6NBI - chains B and N of the 6 polymer chains in the assembly; structure by electron microscopy, 4.00 A resolution.

== Chain B ==
Molecule: Guanine nucleotide-binding protein G(I)/G(S)/G(T) subunit beta-1
Organism: Rattus norvegicus
Reference sequence: P54311 (GBB1_RAT); numbering as in UniProt (aligned over 2-340)
Chain sequence (345 residues; each row starts with the number of its first residue; numbers below 1 keep their minus sign (Met-4 is residue -4)):
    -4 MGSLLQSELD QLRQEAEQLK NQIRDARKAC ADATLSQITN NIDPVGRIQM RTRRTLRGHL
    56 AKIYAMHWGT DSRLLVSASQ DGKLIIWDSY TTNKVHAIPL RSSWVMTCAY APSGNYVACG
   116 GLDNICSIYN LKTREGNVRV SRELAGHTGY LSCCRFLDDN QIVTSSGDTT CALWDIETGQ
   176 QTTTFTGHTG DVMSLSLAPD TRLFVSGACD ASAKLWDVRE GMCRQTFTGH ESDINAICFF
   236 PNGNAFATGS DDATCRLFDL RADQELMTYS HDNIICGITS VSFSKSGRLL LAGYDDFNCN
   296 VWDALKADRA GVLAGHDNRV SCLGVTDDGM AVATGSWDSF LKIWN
Disordered / not traced: -4 to 2
Sequence notes: initiating methionine (-4); expression tag (-3 to 1)
UniProt features mapped onto this chain:
  - modified residue: Ser2 (N-acetylserine), His266 (Phosphohistidine)

== Chain N ==
Molecule: Nanobody-35
Organism: synthetic construct
Notes: antibody fragment or engineered binder
Chain sequence (126 residues; numbered 1 to 126; the number before each row is that of its first residue):
     1 QVQLQESGGG LVQPGGSLRL SCAASGFTFS NYKMNWVRQA PGKGLEWVSD ISQSGASISY
    61 TGSVKGRFTI SRDNAKNTLY LQMNSLKPED TAVYYCARCP APFTRDCFDV TSTTYAYRGQ
   121 GTQVTV
Disulfides: Cys22-Cys96, Cys99-Cys107

== Chain B / chain N interface ==
Residue-residue contacts (17; chain B residue first):
  Lys15(B) with Gln1(N)
  Arg19(B) with Gln1(N), hydrogen bond; Gln3(N)
  Thr184(B) with Thr114(N)
  Cys204(B) with Tyr117(N), hydrogen bond (backbone-side chain)
  Asp205(B) with Ala116(N)
  Thr223(B) with Gln1(N)
  Glu226(B) with Val2(N); Phe27(N); Thr28(N); Tyr32(N), hydrogen bond; Arg98(N), hydrogen bond (backbone-side chain)
  Ser227(B) with Pro100(N), hydrogen bond (side chain-backbone); Tyr117(N)
  Asp228(B) with Tyr117(N), hydrogen bond
  Asp246(B) with Pro102(N)
  Ile270(B) with Phe103(N), hydrophobic
Interface residues without a listed pair, chain B (15 interface residues in all): Arg8, Ala206, His225, Asp247
Interface residues without a listed pair, chain N (15 interface residues in all): Gly26, Gln120

== Overview ==
The chain B/chain N interface involves 15 residues from each chain, with 6 hydrogen bonds. Polar pairs include
Arg19(B)-Gln1(N), Cys204(B)-Tyr117(N) and Glu226(B)-Tyr32(N).
Here chain B is Guanine nucleotide-binding protein G(I)/G(S)/G(T) subunit beta-1 (Rattus norvegicus) and chain
N is Nanobody-35 (synthetic construct). Entry 6NBI (Cryo-EM structure of parathyroid hormone receptor type 1
in complex with a long-acting parathyroid hormone analog ...) was determined by electron microscopy together
with 6NBF and 6NBH from the same study.
